3M0Y - chains C and D of the 4 polymer chains in the assembly; structure by X-ray diffraction, 1.96 A resolution.

# Chain C (and D)
Protein: L-rhamnose isomerase
Source organism: Pseudomonas stutzeri
Notes: EC 5.3.1.14; chain D of this document is another copy of the same molecule, construct and numbering; everything in this record applies to it too
Reference sequence: Q75WH8 (Q75WH8_PSEST); residue numbers follow UniProt; this construct covers 1-430
Chain sequence (438 residues; each row starts with the number of its first residue):
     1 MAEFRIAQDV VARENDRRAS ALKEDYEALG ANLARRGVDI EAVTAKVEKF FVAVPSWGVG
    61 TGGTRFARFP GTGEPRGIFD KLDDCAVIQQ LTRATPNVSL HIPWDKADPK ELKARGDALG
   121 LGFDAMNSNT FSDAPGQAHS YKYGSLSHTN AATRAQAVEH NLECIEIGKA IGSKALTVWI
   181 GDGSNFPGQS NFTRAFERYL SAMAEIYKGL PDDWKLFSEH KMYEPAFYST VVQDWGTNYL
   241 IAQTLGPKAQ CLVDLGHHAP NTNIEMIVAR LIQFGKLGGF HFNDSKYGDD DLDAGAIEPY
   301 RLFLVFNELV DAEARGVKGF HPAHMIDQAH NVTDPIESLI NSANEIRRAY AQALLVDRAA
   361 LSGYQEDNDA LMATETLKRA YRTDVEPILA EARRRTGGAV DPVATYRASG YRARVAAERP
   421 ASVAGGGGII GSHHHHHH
Not modelled in the structure: 1-2, 431-438 (chain D: 1-2, 422-438)
Construct notes: engineered mutation Asn150 (Asp in Q75WH8), Ala329 (Ser in Q75WH8); expression tag (431-438)
Metal / ion sites: Mn2+ site 1: Glu219, Asp254, His281, Asp327 (together with L-rhamnose); Mn2+ site 2: His257, Asp289 (together with L-rhamnose)
Residues lining bound ligands: L-rhamnose (RNS): Trp57, His101, Trp104, Phe131, Trp179, Glu219, Lys221, Asp254, His257, His281, Asp289, Asp327

# How chain C and chain D interact
Residue-residue contacts - 81 pairs, chain C then chain D:
  Thr64(C) with Pro225(D)
  Arg65(C) with Arg65(D); Glu224(D), salt bridge; Asp289(D), salt bridge; Asp291(D), salt bridge
  Phe66(C) with Ser132(D); Trp179(D), hydrophobic; Lys221(D); Glu224(D)
  Ala67(C) with Phe131(D); Ser132(D)
  Phe69(C) with Phe131(D); Asp133(D); Ser140(D); Tyr141(D); Lys142(D), hydrogen bond (backbone-side chain)
  Phe131(C) with Phe66(D); Ala67(D); Phe69(D)
  Ser132(C) with Phe66(D); Ala67(D)
  Asp133(C) with Phe69(D)
  Ser140(C) with Phe69(D)
  Tyr141(C) with Phe69(D)
  Lys142(C) with Phe69(D), hydrogen bond (side chain-backbone); Asn331(D)
  Tyr143(C) with Val332(D)
  Trp179(C) with Phe66(D), hydrophobic
  Asn185(C) with Leu292(D)
  Phe186(C) with Asp293(D); Ala296(D), hydrophobic; Val332(D), hydrophobic; Thr333(D)
  Pro187(C) with Ala296(D); Ile297(D)
  Lys221(C) with Arg65(D); Phe66(D)
  Met222(C) with Tyr287(D), hydrophobic
  Tyr223(C) with Tyr223(D); Tyr287(D), hydrophobic
  Glu224(C) with Arg65(D), salt bridge; Phe66(D)
  Pro225(C) with Thr64(D)
  Phe227(C) with Thr64(D); Lys286(D); Tyr287(D); Asp290(D); Leu292(D)
  Tyr228(C) with Lys286(D); Tyr287(D), hydrogen bond (backbone-side chain); Ile297(D), hydrophobic
  Lys286(C) with Phe227(D); Tyr228(D)
  Tyr287(C) with Met222(D), hydrophobic; Tyr223(D), hydrophobic; Phe227(D); Tyr228(D), hydrogen bond (side chain-backbone)
  Asp289(C) with Arg65(D), salt bridge
  Asp290(C) with Phe227(D)
  Asp291(C) with Arg65(D), salt bridge
  Leu292(C) with Asn185(D); Phe227(D)
  Asp293(C) with Phe186(D)
  Ala296(C) with Phe186(D), hydrophobic; Pro187(D)
  Ile297(C) with Pro187(D)
  Asn331(C) with Lys142(D)
  Val332(C) with Tyr143(D); Asn185(D); Phe186(D), hydrophobic
  Thr333(C) with Phe186(D)
  Ala424(C) with Asp133(D)
  Gly428(C) with Gly62(D); Gly63(D), hydrogen bond (backbone-backbone); Thr64(D); Arg68(D)
  Ile429(C) with Gly62(D); Gly63(D)
  Ile430(C) with Trp57(D); Arg68(D), hydrogen bond (backbone-side chain); Trp104(D)
Also at the interface, not in a pair above, chain C (46 interface residues in all): Gly63, Pro70, Gly71, Gln189, Ser229, Pro260, Gly288
Also at the interface, not in a pair above, chain D (47 interface residues in all): Thr61, Pro70, Gly71, Gln189, Ser229, Pro260, Gly288

# In short
Chain C and chain D form an interface of 46 and 47 residues respectively, with 6 hydrogen bonds and 6 salt
bridges. Among the polar pairs are Arg65(C)-Glu224(D), Arg65(C)-Asp289(D) and Arg65(C)-Asp291(D). Bound to
chain C: L-rhamnose. Glu219(C), Asp254(C), His281(C) and Asp327(C) coordinate Mn2+ site 1.
Chain C and chain D are both L-rhamnose isomerase (Pseudomonas stutzeri); the structure, Crystal structure of
Pseudomonas stutzeri L-rhamnose isomerase mutant S329A in complex with L-rhamnose, was determined by X-ray
diffraction together with 3M0H, 3M0L, 3M0M, 3M0V and 3M0X from the same study.
